PDB entry 4WHS | X-ray diffraction, 1.35 A resolution | chains F and B of the 6 polymer chains in the assembly

Chain F (and B):
Protein: Protocatechuate 3,4-dioxygenase beta chain
Organism: Pseudomonas putida
Notes: EC 1.13.11.3; chain B of this document is another copy of the same molecule, construct and numbering; everything in this record applies to it too
UniProtKB: P00437 (PCXB_PSEPU); residues 301-538 here correspond to UniProt positions 2-239 (UniProt number = residue number - 299)
Chain sequence (238 residues; row label = number of the first residue in the row):
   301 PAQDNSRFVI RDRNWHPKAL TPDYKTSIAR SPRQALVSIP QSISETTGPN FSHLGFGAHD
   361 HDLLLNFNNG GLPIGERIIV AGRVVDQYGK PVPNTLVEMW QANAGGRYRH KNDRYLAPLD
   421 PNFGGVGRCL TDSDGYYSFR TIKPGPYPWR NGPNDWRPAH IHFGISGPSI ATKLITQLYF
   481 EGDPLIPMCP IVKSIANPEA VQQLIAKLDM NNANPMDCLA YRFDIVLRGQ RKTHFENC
Metal / ion sites: Fe ion: Tyr408, Tyr447, His460, His462
Ligand contacts:
  - 4-fluorobenzene-1,2-diol (3N8), molecule 1: Ser338, Ile339, Pro340
  - 4-fluorobenzene-1,2-diol (3N8), molecule 2: Tyr408, Tyr447, Trp449, Arg457, His460, His462
  - 4-fluorobenzene-1,2-diol (3N8), molecule 3: Arg450, Gly452, Pro453, Pro515, Met516

Interface between chain F and chain B:
Contacting residue pairs (12):
  Asp323(F) - Asn314(B)  hydrogen bond
  Asp323(F) - Lys318(B)  salt bridge
  Lys325(F) - Ala335(B)
  Lys325(F) - Leu336(B)  hydrogen bond (side chain-backbone)
  Lys325(F) - Ser338(B)  hydrogen bond
  Ile328(F) - Arg333(B)
  Ile328(F) - Ala335(B)  hydrophobic
  Asn451(F) - Ser338(B)  hydrogen bond (backbone-side chain)
  Gly452(F) - Ser338(B)
  Pro453(F) - Ile310(B)  hydrophobic
  Pro453(F) - Ser338(B)
  Asn454(F) - Ile310(B)

Overview:
Chain F and chain B each contribute 7 residues to their interface; the contacts include 4 hydrogen bonds and 1
salt bridge. Polar pairs include Asp323(F)-Lys318(B), Asp323(F)-Asn314(B) and Lys325(F)-Leu336(B). Ligands of
chain F: 3 copies of 4-fluorobenzene-1,2-diol.
Both chains are Protocatechuate 3,4-dioxygenase beta chain (Pseudomonas putida). Entry 4WHS (4-fluorocatechol
bound to Protocatechuate 3,4-dioxygenase (pseudomonas putida) at pH 8.5) was determined by X-ray diffraction
together with 4WHO, 4WHP and 4WHR from the same study.
